Entry 7BOD (electron microscopy, 2.88 A resolution); this record covers chains A and E of the 13 polymer chains in the assembly.

== Chain A ==
Molecule: 16S rRNA (body domain of 30S subunit)
Organism: Escherichia coli (strain K12)
Sequence (1542 nucleotides; numbered 1 to 1542; the number before each row is that of its first residue):
     1 AAAUUGAAGA GUUUGAUCAU GGCUCAGAUU GAACGCUGGC GGCAGGCCUA ACACAUGCAA
    61 GUCGAACGGU AACAGGAAGA AGCUUGCUUC UUUGCUGACG AGUGGCGGAC GGGUGAGUAA
   121 UGUCUGGGAA ACUGCCUGAU GGAGGGGGAU AACUACUGGA AACGGUAGCU AAUACCGCAU
   181 AACGUCGCAA GACCAAAGAG GGGGACCUUC GGGCCUCUUG CCAUCGGAUG UGCCCAGAUG
   241 GGAUUAGCUA GUAGGUGGGG UAACGGCUCA CCUAGGCGAC GAUCCCUAGC UGGUCUGAGA
   301 GGAUGACCAG CCACACUGGA ACUGAGACAC GGUCCAGACU CCUACGGGAG GCAGCAGUGG
   361 GGAAUAUUGC ACAAUGGGCG CAAGCCUGAU GCAGCCAUGC CGCGUGUAUG AAGAAGGCCU
   421 UCGGGUUGUA AAGUACUUUC AGCGGGGAGG AAGGGAGUAA AGUUAAUACC UUUGCUCAUU
   481 GACGUUACCC GCAGAAGAAG CACCGGCUAA CUCCGUGCCA GCAGCCXCGG UAAUACGGAG
   541 GGUGCAAGCG UUAAUCGGAA UUACUGGGCG UAAAGCGCAC GCAGGCGGUU UGUUAAGUCA
   601 GAUGUGAAAU CCCCGGGCUC AACCUGGGAA CUGCAUCUGA UACUGGCAAG CUUGAGUCUC
   661 GUAGAGGGGG GUAGAAUUCC AGGUGUAGCG GUGAAAUGCG UAGAGAUCUG GAGGAAUACC
   721 GGUGGCGAAG GCGGCCCCCU GGACGAAGAC UGACGCUCAG GUGCGAAAGC GUGGGGAGCA
   781 AACAGGAUUA GAUACCCUGG UAGUCCACGC CGUAAACGAU GUCGACUUGG AGGUUGUGCC
   841 CUUGAGGCGU GGCUUCCGGA GCUAACGCGU UAAGUCGACC GCCUGGGGAG UACGGCCGCA
   901 AGGUUAAAAC UCAAAUGAAU UGACGGGGGC CCGCACAAGC GGUGGAGCAU GUGGUUUAAU
   961 UCGAUGXAAC GCGAAGAACC UUACCUGGUC UUGACAUCCA CGGAAGUUUU CAGAGAUGAG
  1021 AAUGUGCCUU CGGGAACCGU GAGACAGGUG CUGCAUGGCU GUCGUCAGCU CGUGUUGUGA
  1081 AAUGUUGGGU UAAGUCCCGC AACGAGCGCA ACCCUUAUCC UUUGUUGCCA GCGGUCCGGC
  1141 CGGGAACUCA AAGGAGACUG CCAGUGAUAA ACUGGAGGAA GGUGGGGAUG ACGUCAAGUC
  1201 AUCAUGGCCC UUACGACCAG GGCUACACAC GUGCUACAAU GGCGCAUACA AAGAGAAGCG
  1261 ACCUCGCGAG AGCAAGCGGA CCUCAUAAAG UGCGUCGUAG UCCGGAUUGG AGUCUGCAAC
  1321 UCGACUCCAU GAAGUCGGAA UCGCUAGUAA UCGUGGAUCA GAAUGCCACG GUGAAUACGU
  1381 UCCCGGGCCU UGUACACACC GCCCGUXACA CCAUGGGAGU GGGUUGCAAA AGAAGUAGGU
  1441 AGCUUAACCU UCGGGAGGGC GCUUACCACU UUGUGAUUCA UGACUGGGGU GAAGUCGUAA
  1501 CAAGGUAACC GUAGGGGAAC CUGCGGUUGG AUCACCUCCU UA
Not modelled in the structure: 931-1386, 1535-1542
Modified residues: PSU (pseudouridine-5'-monophosphate) at position 516, G7M (N7-methyl-guanosine-5'-monophosphate) at position 527, 2MG (2N-methylguanosine-5'-monophosphate) at position 966, 5MC (5-methylcytidine-5'-monophosphate) at position 967, 2MG (2N-methylguanosine-5'-monophosphate) at position 1207, 4OC (4n,o2'-methylcytidine-5'-monophosphate) at position 1402, 5MC (5-methylcytidine-5'-monophosphate) at position 1407, UR3 (3-methyluridine-5'-monophoshate) at position 1498, 2MG (2N-methylguanosine-5'-monophosphate) at position 1516, MA6 (6N-dimethyladenosine-5'-monophoshate) at position 1518, MA6 (6N-dimethyladenosine-5'-monophoshate) at position 1519
Glycans and other covalent adducts: covalent link G791-UR3_1498
Bound ions: Mg2+ site 1 near G21 (its only coordinating residue here); Mg2+ site 2 near A53 (its only coordinating residue here); Mg2+ site 3: A59, U387; Mg2+ site 4 near G100 (its only coordinating residue here); Mg2+ site 5: A109, G331; Mg2+ site 6: A116, G117, G289; Mg2+ site 7: G145, A197; Mg2+ site 8 near A171 (its only coordinating residue here); Mg2+ site 9: A174, C175; Mg2+ site 10: U180, A195; Mg2+ site 11: G299, G558; Mg2+ site 12 near A306 (its only coordinating residue here); 29 more Mg2+ sites not listed
What the authors report for this chain:
  - contacts within the chain: U921-A1396, A923-U1393, A1507-G1530 (pi stacking)
  - conformationally variable residues: U1393 to A1396

== Chain E ==
Protein: 30S ribosomal protein S5
Organism: Escherichia coli (strain K12)
Reference sequence: P0A7W1 (RS5_ECOLI); residues 1-167 here = UniProt positions 1-167
Sequence (167 residues; numbered 1 to 167; the number before each row is that of its first residue):
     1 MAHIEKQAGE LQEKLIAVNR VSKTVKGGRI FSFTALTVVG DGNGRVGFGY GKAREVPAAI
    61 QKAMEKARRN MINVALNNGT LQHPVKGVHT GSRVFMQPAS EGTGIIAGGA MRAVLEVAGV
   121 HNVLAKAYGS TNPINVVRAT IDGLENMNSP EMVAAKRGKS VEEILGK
Not modelled in the structure: 1-9, 166-167
Curated features (UniProtKB/Swiss-Prot):
  - modified residue: Ala2 (N-acetylalanine)
What the authors report for this chain:
  - conformationally variable residues: Gly158 to Leu165

== How chain A and chain E interact ==
Contacting residue pairs (47; chain A residue first):
  U5(A) with Ser100(E), base contact
  G6(A) with Ala99(E), base contact; Ser100(E), hydrogen bond to the base; Thr103(E), hydrogen bond to the base; Leu124(E), base contact
  A7(A) with Phe95(E), base contact; Gln97(E), hydrogen bond to the base; Leu124(E), phosphate contact; Ala125(E), hydrogen bond to the sugar; Tyr128(E), base contact
  A8(A) with Ile106(E), phosphate contact; Ala107(E), sugar contact; Gly108(E), sugar contact; Ala125(E), sugar contact
  G9(A) with Gly108(E), hydrogen bond to the phosphate; Lys126(E), salt bridge to the phosphate; Ala127(E), phosphate contact
  A10(A) with Thr131(E), hydrogen bond to the phosphate
  G15(A) with Ser22(E), hydrogen bond to the base; Thr24(E), hydrogen bond to the base; Arg29(E), hydrogen bond to the sugar
  A16(A) with Val21(E), sugar contact; Ser22(E), hydrogen bond to the sugar
  U17(A) with Asn19(E), hydrogen bond to the phosphate
  C18(A) with Asn132(E), hydrogen bond to the phosphate; Asn135(E), phosphate contact
  A19(A) with Thr90(E), sugar contact; Ser130(E), hydrogen bond to the phosphate; Asn132(E), hydrogen bond to the phosphate; Asn135(E), phosphate contact
  U20(A) with Ser130(E), phosphate contact
  A559(A) with Lys126(E), salt bridge to the phosphate
  A560(A) with Tyr128(E), stacking on the base
  A864(A) with Thr90(E), sugar contact
  A865(A) with Thr90(E), phosphate contact
  U921(A) with Lys23(E), sugar contact; Thr24(E), hydrogen bond to the sugar
  G922(A) with Thr24(E), sugar contact; Val25(E), sugar contact; Lys26(E), sugar contact
  A923(A) with Lys26(E), phosphate contact
  A1396(A) with Thr24(E), base contact; Arg29(E), hydrogen bond to the phosphate
  C1397(A) with Arg29(E), salt bridge to the phosphate
  A1398(A) with Thr24(E), base contact; Val25(E), hydrogen bond to the base; Lys26(E), base contact
Other interface residues (no listed pair), chain A (25 interface residues in all): A298, G558, C924
Other interface residues (no listed pair), chain E (34 interface residues in all): Arg20, Gly91, Ser92, Arg93, Met111, Arg112, Gly129, Ile134

== Summary ==
25 residues of chain A face 34 of chain E across their interface; the contacts include 17 hydrogen bonds, 3
salt bridges and 1 aromatic stacking contact. Polar contacts include G6(A)-Ser100(E), G6(A)-Thr103(E) and
A7(A)-Gln97(E). From the paper: conformational variability at U1393(A) and Gly158(E); contacts within the
chain involving U921(A), A1396(A) and A923(A) among others.
Here chain A is 16S rRNA (body domain of 30S subunit) and chain E is 30S ribosomal protein S5, both from
Escherichia coli (strain K12). Entry 7BOD (Bacterial 30S ribosomal subunit assembly complex state M (body
domain)) was determined by electron microscopy together with 7AF3, 7AF5, 7AF8, 7AFA, 7AFD, 7AFH and 17 further
entries from the same study.
